7N4E - chains A and B of the 9 polymer chains in the assembly; structure by electron microscopy, 3.80 A resolution.

== Chain A (and B) ==
Name: DNA-directed RNA polymerase subunit alpha
Source organism: Escherichia coli
Notes: EC 2.7.7.6; chain B of this document is another copy of the same molecule, construct and numbering; everything in this record applies to it too
UniProt: A0A073G207 (A0A073G207_ECOLX); residues 1-329 here = UniProt positions 1-329
Chain sequence (329 residues; row label = number of the first residue in the row):
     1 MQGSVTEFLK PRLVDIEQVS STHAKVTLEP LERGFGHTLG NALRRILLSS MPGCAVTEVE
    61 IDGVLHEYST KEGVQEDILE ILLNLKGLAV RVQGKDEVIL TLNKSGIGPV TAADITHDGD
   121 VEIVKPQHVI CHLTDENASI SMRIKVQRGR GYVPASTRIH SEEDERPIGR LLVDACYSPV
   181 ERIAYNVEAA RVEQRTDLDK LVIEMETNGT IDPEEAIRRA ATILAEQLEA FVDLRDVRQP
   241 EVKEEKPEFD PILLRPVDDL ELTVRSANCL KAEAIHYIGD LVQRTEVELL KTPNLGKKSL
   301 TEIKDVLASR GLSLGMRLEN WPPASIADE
Not modelled in the structure: 1-5, 236-329 (chain B: 1-5, 234-329)

== Chain A / chain B interface ==
Pairs across the interface (49):
  F8(A) with R150(B); I223(B), hydrophobic; E226(B)
  L9(A) with E226(B)
  K10(A) with E226(B), salt bridge
  P11(A) with E226(B); A230(B)
  L28(A) with F231(B), hydrophobic
  E32(A) with Q227(B)
  F35(A) with S50(B); I223(B), hydrophobic; Q227(B)
  T38(A) with A42(B); R45(B), hydrogen bond
  L39(A) with Q227(B); F231(B), hydrophobic
  L43(A) with L228(B), hydrophobic; F231(B), hydrophobic
  R45(A) with T38(B), hydrogen bond
  S50(A) with F35(B)
  R150(A) with F8(B)
  R218(A) with F231(B); V232(B); D233(B), hydrogen bond (side chain-backbone)
  A221(A) with L228(B); F231(B), hydrophobic; V232(B)
  T222(A) with V232(B)
  L224(A) with L224(B), hydrophobic; L228(B), hydrophobic
  A225(A) with L228(B)
  E226(A) with F8(B); K10(B), salt bridge
  Q227(A) with F8(B); E32(B); F35(B)
  L228(A) with A221(B); L224(B), hydrophobic; A225(B); L228(B), hydrophobic
  A230(A) with P11(B)
  F231(A) with L28(B), hydrophobic; L39(B), hydrophobic
  L234(A) with L13(B), hydrophobic
  R235(A) with L13(B); I16(B); E214(B), salt bridge; I217(B); R218(B)
Other interface residues (no listed pair), chain A (33 interface residues in all): L31, G36, H37, N41, A42, I223, V232, D233
Other interface residues (no listed pair), chain B (32 interface residues in all): L9, R12, L43, T222

== Overview ==
33 residues of chain A face 32 of chain B across their interface; the contacts include 3 hydrogen bonds and 3
salt bridges. Polar pairs include K10(A)-E226(B), R235(A)-E214(B) and T38(A)-R45(B).
Both chains are DNA-directed RNA polymerase subunit alpha (Escherichia coli). Entry 7N4E (Escherichia coli
sigma 70-dependent paused transcription elongation complex) was determined by electron microscopy.
